Entry 5KJR (X-ray diffraction, 2.98 A resolution); this record covers chains G and H of the 4 polymer chains in the assembly.

# Chain G
Protein: clade A/E 93TH057 HIV-1 gp120 core
From: Human immunodeficiency virus 1
Reference sequence: A0A0M3KKW9 (A0A0M3KKW9_9HIV1); the author numbering skips numbers that UniProt does not, so the offset changes along the chain: 44-120 = UniProt 1-77; 194-300 = UniProt 78-184; 317-355 = UniProt 185-223; 357-396 = UniProt 224-263; 1 more segments
Amino-acid sequence (353 residues; row label = number of the first residue in the row; note: 96 numbers in that range are skipped by the numbering (no residue carries them; nothing is unmodelled there)):
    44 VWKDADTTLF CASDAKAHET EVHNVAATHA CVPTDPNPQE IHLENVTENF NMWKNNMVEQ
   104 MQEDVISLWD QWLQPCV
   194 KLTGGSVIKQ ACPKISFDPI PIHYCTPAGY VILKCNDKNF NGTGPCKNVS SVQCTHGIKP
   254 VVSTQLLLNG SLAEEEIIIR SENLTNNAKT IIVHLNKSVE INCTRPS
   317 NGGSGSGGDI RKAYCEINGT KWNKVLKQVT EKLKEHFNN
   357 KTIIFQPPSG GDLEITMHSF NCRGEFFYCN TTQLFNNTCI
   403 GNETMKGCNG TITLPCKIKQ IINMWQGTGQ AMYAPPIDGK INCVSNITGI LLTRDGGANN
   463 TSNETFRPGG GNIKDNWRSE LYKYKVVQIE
Not modelled in the structure: 194-201, 317-324, 403-407
Disulfides: Cys54-Cys74, Cys119-Cys205, Cys218-Cys247, Cys228-Cys239, Cys296-Cys331, Cys378-Cys445, Cys385-Cys418, Cys395-Cys410
Covalent attachments: N-acetylglucosamine (NAG) linked to Asn234, Asn241, Asn262, Asn276, Asn289, Asn295, Asn334, Asn386, Asn392, Asn461
Construct notes: engineered mutation Ala69 (Trp26 in A0A0M3KKW9), Trp115 (Ser72 in A0A0M3KKW9), Ser375 (His242 in A0A0M3KKW9)
Reported in the primary citation:
  - mutagenesis - W69A, W69A/S115W: decreased binding to CoRBS antibodies
  - mutagenesis - W69A/S115W: unchanged binding to CD4
  - conformationally variable residues (order/disorder transition): Ala69
  - mutagenesis - W69A/S115W: increased binding to CD4bs antibodies
  - mutagenesis - W69A, W69A/S115W: decreased stability

# Chain H
Protein: N60-I3 fab heavy chain
From: Homo sapiens
Notes: antibody fragment or engineered binder
Amino-acid sequence (229 residues; row label = number of the first residue in the row; a row labelled like 35A-35B holds insertion residues (35A, then the next letters in order)):
     1 EVQLVESGPG LVKPSQTLSL TCTVSGASIS SGGYF
35A-35B WS
    36 WIRQHPGKGL EWIGNIYYIG NTYYNPSLKS RLTISVDTTQ NQFSLKL
82A-82C TSV
    83 TAADTAVYYC ARVPRLRG
100A-100D GNYF
   101 DSWGQGTLVT VSSASTKGPS VFPLAPSSKS TSGGTAALGC LVKDYFPEPV TVSWNSGALT
   161 SGVHTFPAVL QSSGLYSLSS VVTVPSSSLG TQTYICNVNH KPSNTKVDKR VEPKSCDKTH
Not modelled in the structure: 129-133, 215-220
Disulfides: Cys22-Cys92, Cys140-Cys196

# How chain G and chain H interact
Residue-residue contacts (30; chain G residue first):
  Thr51(G) with Leu98(H); Arg99(H)
  Leu52(G) with Leu98(H); Arg99(H)
  Phe53(G) with Gly32(H); Gly33(H); Arg97(H); Leu98(H)
  Cys54(G) with Leu98(H)
  Thr71(G) with Arg97(H), hydrogen bond (backbone-side chain)
  His72(G) with Arg97(H)
  Ala73(G) with Arg97(H); Leu98(H); Arg99(H); Gly100(H)
  Cys74(G) with Arg97(H), hydrogen bond (backbone-side chain)
  Val75(G) with Phe35(H), hydrophobic; Tyr52(H); Arg97(H)
  Pro76(G) with Tyr52(H); Asn56(H); Tyr58(H)
  Thr77(G) with Ile54(H)
  Asp78(G) with Tyr53(H), hydrogen bond; Ile54(H)
  Gln103(G) with Arg99(H), hydrogen bond
  Glu106(G) with Arg99(H), salt bridge
  Asp107(G) with Arg99(H), salt bridge
  Tyr217(G) with Arg99(H)
  Ala221(G) with Ser31(H)
Interface residues without a listed pair, chain G (20 interface residues in all): Pro79, Thr219, Pro220
Interface residues without a listed pair, chain H (14 interface residues in all): Asn100B
The authors on this interface:
  - epitope / paratope residues, chain G: Thr51(G), Leu52(G), Phe53(G), Cys54(G), Thr71(G), Ala73(G), Cys74(G), Val75(G), Pro76(G), Asp78(G), Pro79(G), Gln103(G), Glu106(G), Asp107(G), Pro220(G), Ala221(G)
  - epitope / paratope residues, chain H: Ser31(H), Gly33(H), Tyr52(H), Tyr53(H), Ile54(H), Arg97(H), Leu98(H), Arg99(H)

# Overview
The interface between chain G and chain H involves 20 residues on one side and 14 on the other, with 4
hydrogen bonds and 2 salt bridges. Polar contacts include Glu106(G)-Arg99(H), Asp107(G)-Arg99(H) and
Thr71(G)-Arg97(H). From the paper: W69A and W69A/S115W of chain G reduce binding to CoRBS antibodies;
epitope/paratope residues Thr51(G), Leu52(G) and Ser31(H) among others.
Here chain G is clade A/E 93TH057 HIV-1 gp120 core (Human immunodeficiency virus 1) and chain H is N60-I3 fab
heavy chain (Homo sapiens). Entry 5KJR (Crystal structure of the ADCC-potent antibody N60-i3 Fab in complex
with HIV-1 Clade A/E gp120 W69A/S115W ...) was determined by X-ray diffraction.
